PDB entry 7JYA | X-ray diffraction, 2.46 A resolution | chain A

Chain A:
Molecule: Protein fem-1 homolog C
Organism: Homo sapiens
UniProtKB: Q96JP0 (FEM1C_HUMAN); numbering as in UniProt (aligned over 2-371)
Amino-acid sequence (371 residues; row label = number of the first residue in the row):
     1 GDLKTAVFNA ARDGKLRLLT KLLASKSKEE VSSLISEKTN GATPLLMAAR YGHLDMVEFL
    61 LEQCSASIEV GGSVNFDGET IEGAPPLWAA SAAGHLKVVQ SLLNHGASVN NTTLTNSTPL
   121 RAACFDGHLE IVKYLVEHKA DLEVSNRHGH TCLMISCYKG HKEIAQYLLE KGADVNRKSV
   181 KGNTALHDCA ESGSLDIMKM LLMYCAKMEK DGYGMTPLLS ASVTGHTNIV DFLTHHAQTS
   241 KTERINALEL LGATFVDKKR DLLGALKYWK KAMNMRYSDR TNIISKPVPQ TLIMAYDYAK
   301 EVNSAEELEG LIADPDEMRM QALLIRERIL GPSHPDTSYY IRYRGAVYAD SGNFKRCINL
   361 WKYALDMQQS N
Unresolved in the structure: 1
Differences from the reference sequence: expression tag (1)
UniProt features mapped onto this chain:
  - natural variant: Asp-126 (D126H: Found in a patient with neurodevelopmental disorder with absent speech, pyramidal signs and limb ataxia)
  - mutagenesis: Phe-76 (F76A: Strongly reduced binding to C-degron with an arginine at the C-terminus), Asp-77 (D77A: Reduced binding to C-degron with an arginine at the C-terminus. Abolished binding to C-degron with an arginine at the C-terminus; when associated with A-126), Ser-117 (S117A: Abolished binding to C-degron with an arginine at the C-terminus), Arg-121 (R121A: Reduced binding to C-degron with an arginine at the C-terminus), Phe-125 (F125A: Strongly reduced binding to C-degron with an arginine at the C-terminus), Asp-126 (D126A: Reduced binding to C-degron with an arginine at the C-terminus. Abolished binding to C-degron with an arginine at the C-terminus; when associated with A-77), His-148 (H148A: Strongly reduced binding to C-degron with an arginine at the C-terminus), His-150 (H150N: Modifies specificity for C-degron at the C-terminus and promotes increased affinity for C-degrons usually recognized by FEM1B; when associated with A-183--F-188), Tyr-158 (Y158A: Strongly reduced binding to C-degron with an arginine at the C-terminus), Asn-183 to Glu-191 (Abolished binding to C-degron with an arginine at the C-terminus), Asn-183 to Asp-188 (Modifies specificity for C-degron at the C-terminus and promotes increased affinity for C-degrons usually recognized by FEM1B; when associated with N-150), Asp-188 (D188A: Reduced binding to C-degron with an arginine at the C-terminus; D188K: Nearly abolished binding to C-degron with an arginine at the C-terminus), 1 further mutagenesis entry in UniProt

Overview:
UniProt lists 18 mutagenesis sites.
Chain A is Protein fem-1 homolog C (Homo sapiens); the structure, Crystal structure of E3 ligase in complex
with peptide, was determined by X-ray diffraction together with 6XKC from the same study.
